Entry 4IPL (X-ray diffraction, 2.00 A resolution); this record covers chains A and B.

== Chain A (and B) ==
Molecule: 6-phospho-beta-glucosidase
From: Streptococcus pneumoniae
Notes: EC 3.2.1.86; chain B of this document is another copy of the same molecule, construct and numbering; everything in this record applies to it too
UniProtKB: Q97S37 (Q97S37_STRPN); residues 1-471 here = UniProt positions 1-471
Chain sequence (487 residues; numbered -15 to 471; the number before each row is that of its first residue; numbers below 1 keep their minus sign (His-15 is residue -15)):
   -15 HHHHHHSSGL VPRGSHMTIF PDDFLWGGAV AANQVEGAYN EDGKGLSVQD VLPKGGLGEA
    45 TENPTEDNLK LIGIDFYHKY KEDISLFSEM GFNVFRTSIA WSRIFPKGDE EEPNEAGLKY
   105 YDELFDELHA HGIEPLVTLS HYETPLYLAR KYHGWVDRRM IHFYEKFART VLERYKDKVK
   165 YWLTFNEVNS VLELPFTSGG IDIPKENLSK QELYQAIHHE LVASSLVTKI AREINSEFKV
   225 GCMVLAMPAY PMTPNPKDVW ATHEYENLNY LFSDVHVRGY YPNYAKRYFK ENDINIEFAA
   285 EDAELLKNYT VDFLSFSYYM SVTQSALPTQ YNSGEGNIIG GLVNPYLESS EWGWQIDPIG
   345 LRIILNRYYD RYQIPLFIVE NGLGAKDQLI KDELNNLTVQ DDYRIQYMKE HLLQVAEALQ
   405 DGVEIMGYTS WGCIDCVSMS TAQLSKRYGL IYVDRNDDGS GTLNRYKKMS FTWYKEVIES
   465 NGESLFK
Unresolved in the structure: -15 to 1, 316-324, 471 (chain B: -15 to 1, 313-324, 471)
Sequence notes: expression tag (-15 to 0)
What the authors report for this chain:
  - mutagenesis - E171A, E171Q, E364A, E364Q, S424A, K430A, Y432F: abolished catalytic activity on cellobiose-6'P
  - mutagenesis - Y126A, Y303A, Y303F, W338A: abolished catalytic activity
  - mutagenesis - Y126F, M423A, M423W: decreased catalytic activity
  - mutagenesis - Y126A (6-7-fold), Y303A (6-7-fold), Y303F (6-7-fold), W338A (6-7-fold): decreased binding to cellobiose-6'P
  - mutagenesis - M423W: increased catalytic activity on oNPbetaGal6P
  - specificity-determining residues: Tyr126, Tyr303, Trp338, Met423, Ser424, Lys430, Tyr432

== How chain A and chain B interact ==
Pairs across the interface - 77 pairs, chain A then chain B:
  Tyr234(A) - Pro238(B)
  Tyr234(A) - Val243(B)  hydrophobic
  Pro235(A) - Pro235(B)  hydrophobic
  Pro235(A) - Pro238(B)
  Met236(A) - Pro238(B)
  Thr237(A) - Tyr330(B)
  Pro238(A) - Tyr234(B)
  Pro238(A) - Pro235(B)
  Pro238(A) - Met236(B)
  Pro238(A) - Thr307(B)
  Pro238(A) - Asn328(B)  hydrogen bond (backbone-side chain)
  Pro238(A) - Tyr330(B)  hydrophobic
  Asn239(A) - Tyr330(B)
  Pro240(A) - Tyr234(B)
  Pro240(A) - Leu331(B)  hydrophobic
  Pro240(A) - Asp341(B)
  Pro240(A) - Ile343(B)
  Pro240(A) - Ile347(B)
  Lys241(A) - Ile343(B)
  Val243(A) - Tyr234(B)  hydrophobic
  Val243(A) - Ile347(B)  hydrophobic
  Val243(A) - Arg351(B)
  Trp244(A) - Arg346(B)
  Trp244(A) - Ile347(B)  hydrophobic
  Trp244(A) - Asn350(B)
  Trp244(A) - Asp405(B)
  His247(A) - Asn350(B)
  His247(A) - Asp354(B)  salt bridge
  Glu248(A) - Arg346(B)  salt bridge
  Arg262(A) - Asp354(B)  hydrogen bond (side chain-backbone)
  Arg262(A) - Arg355(B)  hydrogen bond (side chain-backbone)
  Arg262(A) - Gln357(B)
  Tyr264(A) - Gln357(B)  hydrogen bond
  Asn267(A) - Tyr353(B)
  Asn267(A) - Gln357(B)  hydrogen bond
  Asn267(A) - Asp405(B)  hydrogen bond (side chain-backbone)
  Asn267(A) - Gly406(B)
  Asn267(A) - Val407(B)
  Tyr268(A) - Asp405(B)  hydrogen bond (backbone-backbone)
  Arg271(A) - Arg346(B)
  Arg271(A) - Glu401(B)  salt bridge
  Arg271(A) - Gln404(B)
  Arg271(A) - Asp405(B)  salt bridge
  Thr307(A) - Pro238(B)
  Asn328(A) - Pro238(B)  hydrogen bond (side chain-backbone)
  Tyr330(A) - Thr237(B)
  Tyr330(A) - Pro238(B)  hydrophobic
  Tyr330(A) - Asn239(B)
  Leu331(A) - Pro240(B)  hydrophobic
  Asp341(A) - Pro240(B)
  Ile343(A) - Pro240(B)  hydrophobic
  Ile343(A) - Lys241(B)
  Arg346(A) - Trp244(B)
  Arg346(A) - Arg271(B)
  Ile347(A) - Pro240(B)
  Ile347(A) - Val243(B)  hydrophobic
  Ile347(A) - Trp244(B)  hydrophobic
  Asn350(A) - Trp244(B)
  Asn350(A) - His247(B)
  Arg351(A) - Val243(B)
  Tyr353(A) - Asn267(B)
  Asp354(A) - His247(B)  salt bridge
  Asp354(A) - Arg262(B)  hydrogen bond (backbone-side chain)
  Asp354(A) - Arg355(B)  salt bridge
  Arg355(A) - Arg262(B)
  Arg355(A) - Asp354(B)  salt bridge
  Gln357(A) - Arg262(B)
  Gln357(A) - Tyr264(B)  hydrogen bond
  Gln357(A) - Asn267(B)  hydrogen bond
  Glu401(A) - Arg271(B)  salt bridge
  Gln404(A) - Arg271(B)
  Asp405(A) - Trp244(B)
  Asp405(A) - Asn267(B)  hydrogen bond (backbone-side chain)
  Asp405(A) - Tyr268(B)  hydrogen bond (backbone-backbone)
  Asp405(A) - Arg271(B)  salt bridge
  Gly406(A) - Asn267(B)
  Val407(A) - Asn267(B)
Interface residues without a listed pair, chain A (37 interface residues in all): Pro329
Interface residues without a listed pair, chain B (36 interface residues in all): Pro329

== Summary ==
The interface between chain A and chain B involves 37 residues on one side and 36 on the other, with 13
hydrogen bonds and 9 salt bridges. Polar contacts include His247(A)-Asp354(B), Glu248(A)-Arg346(B) and
Arg271(A)-Glu401(B). From the paper: E171A, E171Q and E364A of chain A, among others, abolish catalytic
activity on cellobiose-6'P; specificity determinants Tyr126(A), Tyr303(A) and Trp338(A) among others; 14
substitutions were tested in all.
Chain A and chain B are both 6-phospho-beta-glucosidase (Streptococcus pneumoniae); the structure, The crystal
structure of 6-phospho-beta-glucosidase BglA-2 from Streptococcus pneumoniae, was determined by X-ray
diffraction, deposited together with 4IPN.
